8KEE - chains J and O of the 36 polymer chains in the assembly; structure by electron microscopy, 3.26 A resolution.

== Chain J (and O) ==
Name: sheath
Organism: unclassified Caudoviricetes
Notes: chain O of this document is another copy of the same molecule, construct and numbering; everything in this record applies to it too
Chain sequence (506 residues; each row starts with the number of its first residue):
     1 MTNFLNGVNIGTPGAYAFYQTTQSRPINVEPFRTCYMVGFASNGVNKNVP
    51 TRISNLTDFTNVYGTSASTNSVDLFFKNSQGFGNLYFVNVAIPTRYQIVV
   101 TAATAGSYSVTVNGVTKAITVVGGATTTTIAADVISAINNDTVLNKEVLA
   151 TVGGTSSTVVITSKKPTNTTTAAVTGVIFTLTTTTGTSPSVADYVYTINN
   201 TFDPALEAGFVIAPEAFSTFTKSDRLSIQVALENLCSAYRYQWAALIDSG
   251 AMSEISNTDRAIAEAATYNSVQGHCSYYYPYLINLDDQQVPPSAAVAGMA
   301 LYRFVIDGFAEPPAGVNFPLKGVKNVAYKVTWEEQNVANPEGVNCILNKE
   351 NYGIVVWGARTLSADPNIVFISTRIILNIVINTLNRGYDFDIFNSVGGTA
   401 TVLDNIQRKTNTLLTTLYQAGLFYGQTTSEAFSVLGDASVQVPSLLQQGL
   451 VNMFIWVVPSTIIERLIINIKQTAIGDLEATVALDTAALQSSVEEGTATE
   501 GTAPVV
Unresolved in the structure: 506 (chain O: 1, 506)

== Interface between chain J and chain O ==
Residue-residue contacts - 26 pairs, chain J then chain O:
  Y239(J) with I10(O), hydrophobic; Y16(O); A17(O), hydrogen bond (backbone-backbone); F18(O), hydrophobic
  R240(J) with Y16(O)
  Q242(J) with Y19(O), hydrogen bond
  Q272(J) with Y19(O)
  R374(J) with Y19(O), hydrogen bond
  I381(J) with A17(O), hydrophobic
  N385(J) with A15(O), hydrogen bond (side chain-backbone); Y16(O)
  I392(J) with P13(O); G14(O); A15(O)
  F393(J) with P13(O), hydrophobic
  V440(J) with F4(O)
  L445(J) with F4(O)
  L450(J) with G7(O); V8(O), hydrophobic
  N452(J) with N3(O); F4(O), hydrogen bond (side chain-backbone)
  F454(J) with N3(O); F4(O), hydrophobic; Q20(O)
  I455(J) with Q20(O), hydrogen bond (backbone-side chain)
  W456(J) with Q20(O), hydrogen bond
Also at the interface, not in a pair above, chain J (18 interface residues in all): H274, Y388
Also at the interface, not in a pair above, chain O (14 interface residues in all): L5

== Overview ==
18 residues of chain J face 14 of chain O across their interface, with 7 hydrogen bonds. Among the polar pairs
are Q242(J)-Y19(O), R374(J)-Y19(O) and N385(J)-A15(O).
Chain J and chain O are both sheath (unclassified Caudoviricetes); the structure, Cyanophage A-1(L)
sheath-tube, was determined by electron microscopy, deposited together with 8KEA, 8KEC, 8KEF and 8KEG.
